4DOR - chains A and C of the 4 polymer chains in the assembly; structure by X-ray diffraction, 1.90 A resolution.

== Chain A ==
Molecule: Nuclear receptor subfamily 5 group A member 2
Organism: Homo sapiens
Reference sequence: O00482 (NR5A2_HUMAN); residue numbers follow UniProt; this construct covers 290-541
Sequence (255 residues; numbered 287 to 541; the number before each row is that of its first residue):
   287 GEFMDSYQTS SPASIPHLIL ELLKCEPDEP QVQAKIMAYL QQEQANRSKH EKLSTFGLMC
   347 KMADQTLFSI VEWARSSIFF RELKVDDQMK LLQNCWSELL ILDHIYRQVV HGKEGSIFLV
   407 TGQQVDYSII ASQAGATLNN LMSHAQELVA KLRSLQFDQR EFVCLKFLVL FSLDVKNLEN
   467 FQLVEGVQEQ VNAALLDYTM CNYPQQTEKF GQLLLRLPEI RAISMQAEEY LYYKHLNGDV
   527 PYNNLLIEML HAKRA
Disordered / not traced: 287-299, 398-420, 539-541
Construct notes: expression tag (287-289)
Residues lining bound ligands: EPH (L-alpha-phosphatidyl-beta-oleoyl-gamma-palmitoyl-phosphatidylethanolamine): Ser334, His336, Glu337
Curated features (UniProtKB/Swiss-Prot):
  - region: Tyr528 to Lys539 (AF-2)
  - binding site (a phospholipid derivative): Gly421 to Leu424, Tyr516, Lys520
What the authors report for this chain:
  - conformationally variable residues (order/disorder transition): His397 to Gly421
  - mutagenesis - G421A: decreased binding to PLs

== Chain C ==
Molecule: Nuclear receptor subfamily 0 group B member 2
Reference sequence: Q15466 (NR0B2_HUMAN); residue numbers follow UniProt; this construct covers 15-28
Sequence (14 residues; each row starts with the number of its first residue):
    15 ASRPAILYAL LSSS
Disordered / not traced: 15, 28

== Interface between chain A and chain C ==
Pairs across the interface - 24 pairs, chain A then chain C:
  Phe354(A) - Ile20(C)  hydrophobic
  Phe354(A) - Leu24(C)  hydrophobic
  Val357(A) - Leu21(C)  hydrophobic
  Val357(A) - Leu24(C)  hydrophobic
  Arg361(A) - Leu24(C)  hydrogen bond (side chain-backbone)
  Arg361(A) - Ser27(C)  hydrogen bond (side chain-backbone)
  Val371(A) - Tyr22(C)  hydrophobic
  Val371(A) - Leu25(C)
  Val371(A) - Ser26(C)
  Gln374(A) - Leu25(C)
  Met375(A) - Arg17(C)
  Met375(A) - Leu21(C)  hydrophobic
  Met375(A) - Tyr22(C)  hydrophobic
  Met375(A) - Leu25(C)  hydrophobic
  Gln379(A) - Pro18(C)
  Asn530(A) - Ile20(C)
  Leu531(A) - Ile20(C)
  Leu531(A) - Leu21(C)
  Glu534(A) - Pro18(C)
  Glu534(A) - Ala19(C)  hydrogen bond (side chain-backbone)
  Glu534(A) - Ile20(C)  hydrogen bond (side chain-backbone)
  Glu534(A) - Leu21(C)  hydrogen bond (side chain-backbone)
  Met535(A) - Leu21(C)  hydrophobic
  Ala538(A) - Pro18(C)  hydrophobic
Other interface residues (no listed pair), chain A (15 interface residues in all): Asp372, Leu378, Asn529

== In short ==
15 residues of chain A face 10 of chain C across their interface; the contacts include 5 hydrogen bonds. Among
the polar pairs are Arg361(A)-Leu24(C), Arg361(A)-Ser27(C) and Glu534(A)-Ala19(C). Ligands of chain A:
compound EPH. The paper reports that G421A of chain A reduces binding to PLs; conformational variability at
His397(A).
Chain A is Nuclear receptor subfamily 5 group A member 2 (Homo sapiens) and chain C is Nuclear receptor
subfamily 0 group B member 2; the structure, Human Nuclear Receptor Liver Receptor Homologue-1, LRH-1, in its
apo State Bound to a Fragment of ..., was determined by X-ray diffraction, deposited together with 4DOS.
